1N2T - chains A and B; structure by X-ray diffraction, 2.00 A resolution.

== Chain A (and B) ==
Protein: L-cysteine/cystine lyase C-DES
From: Synechocystis sp. PCC 6714
Notes: EC 4.4.1.-; chain B of this document is another copy of the same molecule, construct and numbering; everything in this record applies to it too
Amino-acid sequence (386 residues; numbered 8 to 393; the number before each row is that of its first residue):
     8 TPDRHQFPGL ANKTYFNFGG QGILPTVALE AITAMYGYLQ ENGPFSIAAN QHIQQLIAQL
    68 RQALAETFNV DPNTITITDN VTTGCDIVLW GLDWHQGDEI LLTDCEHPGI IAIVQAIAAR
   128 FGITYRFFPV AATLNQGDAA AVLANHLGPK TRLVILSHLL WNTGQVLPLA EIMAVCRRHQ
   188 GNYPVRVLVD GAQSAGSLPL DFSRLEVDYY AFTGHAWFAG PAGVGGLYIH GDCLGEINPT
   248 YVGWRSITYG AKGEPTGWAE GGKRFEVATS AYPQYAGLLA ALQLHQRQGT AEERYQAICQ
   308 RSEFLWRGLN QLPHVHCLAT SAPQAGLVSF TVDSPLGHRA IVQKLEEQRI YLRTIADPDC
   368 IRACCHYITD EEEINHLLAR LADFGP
Not modelled in the structure: 393
Differences from the reference sequence: cloning artifact (8); engineered mutation Ala223 (Lys in 3820527)
Metal / ion sites: K+: Leu316, Asn317, Leu319, Val322
Small-molecule neighbours:
  - glycine / pyridoxal phosphate, molecule 1: Gly26, Gly27, Asn87, Val88, Thr89, His114, Ser164, Trp168, Asp197, Ala199, Gln200, Thr220, His222, Arg360, Arg369
  - glycine / pyridoxal phosphate, molecule 2: Phe52, Trp251, Ala275, Thr276
Reported in the primary citation:
  - binding site for glycine: Arg369
  - conformationally variable residues: Pro115, Trp168
  - mutagenesis - K223A: abolished catalytic activity

== Chain A / chain B interface ==
Residue-residue contacts (125):
  Pro15(A) - Gln47(B)
  Gly16(A) - Gln47(B)
  Lys20(A) - Gln47(B)  hydrogen bond (side chain-backbone)
  Lys20(A) - Glu48(B)
  Lys20(A) - Gly50(B)
  Tyr22(A) - Gly50(B)
  Tyr22(A) - Pro51(B)
  Tyr22(A) - Phe52(B)  hydrogen bond (side chain-backbone)
  Asn24(A) - Phe52(B)  hydrogen bond (side chain-backbone)
  Gly27(A) - Phe52(B)
  Gln28(A) - Pro51(B)
  Gln28(A) - Phe52(B)
  Gly29(A) - Pro51(B)
  Leu36(A) - Tyr43(B)  hydrophobic
  Ile39(A) - Tyr43(B)
  Tyr43(A) - Leu36(B)  hydrophobic
  Tyr43(A) - Ile39(B)
  Tyr43(A) - Gln281(B)  hydrogen bond
  Gln47(A) - Pro15(B)
  Gln47(A) - Gly16(B)
  Gln47(A) - Lys20(B)  hydrogen bond (backbone-side chain)
  Glu48(A) - Lys20(B)
  Glu48(A) - Arg356(B)  hydrogen bond (backbone-side chain)
  Asn49(A) - Tyr358(B)
  Gly50(A) - Lys20(B)
  Gly50(A) - Tyr22(B)
  Pro51(A) - Tyr22(B)
  Pro51(A) - Gln28(B)
  Pro51(A) - Gly29(B)
  Phe52(A) - Tyr22(B)  hydrogen bond (backbone-side chain)
  Phe52(A) - Asn24(B)  hydrogen bond (backbone-side chain)
  Phe52(A) - Gly27(B)
  Phe52(A) - Gln28(B)
  Phe52(A) - Arg360(B)
  Ser53(A) - Glu353(B)
  Ser53(A) - Tyr358(B)
  Ile54(A) - Gln350(B)
  Ile54(A) - Glu353(B)  hydrogen bond (backbone-side chain)
  Ala55(A) - Glu353(B)  hydrogen bond (backbone-side chain)
  Asp86(A) - Asp86(B)
  Asp86(A) - Thr276(B)
  Asn87(A) - Ala275(B)
  Asn87(A) - Thr276(B)  hydrogen bond (side chain-backbone)
  Thr89(A) - Val249(B)
  Thr89(A) - Gly250(B)
  Thr89(A) - Val274(B)
  Thr89(A) - Ala275(B)
  Asp93(A) - Thr247(B)
  Asp93(A) - Tyr248(B)
  Asp93(A) - Val249(B)  hydrogen bond (side chain-backbone)
  Ile94(A) - Tyr248(B)
  Trp97(A) - Arg127(B)  hydrogen bond (backbone-side chain)
  Trp97(A) - Thr247(B)  hydrogen bond (side chain-backbone)
  Trp97(A) - Tyr248(B)
  His114(A) - Trp251(B)
  Pro115(A) - Tyr256(B)  hydrophobic
  Pro115(A) - Gly260(B)
  Pro115(A) - Pro262(B)
  Gly116(A) - Gly250(B)
  Gly116(A) - Trp251(B)
  Ala119(A) - Val249(B)
  Ala119(A) - Ile254(B)  hydrophobic
  Ile120(A) - Val249(B)
  Gln122(A) - Pro262(B)
  Arg127(A) - Trp97(B)  hydrogen bond (side chain-backbone)
  Arg127(A) - Asn245(B)
  Arg127(A) - Pro246(B)  hydrogen bond (side chain-backbone)
  Arg127(A) - Thr247(B)  hydrogen bond
  His222(A) - Thr276(B)
  Ala229(A) - Thr276(B)
  Ala229(A) - Ser277(B)
  Ala229(A) - Ala278(B)
  Gly230(A) - Thr276(B)
  Gly230(A) - Ser277(B)
  Gly230(A) - Ala278(B)
  Asn245(A) - Arg127(B)
  Pro246(A) - Arg127(B)  hydrogen bond (backbone-side chain)
  Thr247(A) - Asp93(B)
  Thr247(A) - Trp97(B)  hydrogen bond (backbone-side chain)
  Thr247(A) - Arg127(B)  hydrogen bond
  Thr247(A) - Tyr248(B)
  Tyr248(A) - Asp93(B)
  Tyr248(A) - Ile94(B)
  Tyr248(A) - Trp97(B)
  Tyr248(A) - Thr247(B)
  Tyr248(A) - Tyr248(B)  hydrogen bond (side chain-backbone)
  Val249(A) - Thr89(B)
  Val249(A) - Asp93(B)  hydrogen bond (backbone-side chain)
  Val249(A) - Ala119(B)
  Val249(A) - Ile120(B)
  Gly250(A) - Thr89(B)
  Gly250(A) - Gly116(B)
  Trp251(A) - His114(B)
  Trp251(A) - Gly116(B)
  Ile254(A) - Ala119(B)  hydrophobic
  Tyr256(A) - Pro115(B)  hydrophobic
  Lys259(A) - Ala363(B)
  Lys259(A) - Asp364(B)
  Gly260(A) - Pro115(B)
  Pro262(A) - Pro115(B)
  Pro262(A) - Gln122(B)
  Val274(A) - Thr89(B)
  Val274(A) - Asp93(B)
  Ala275(A) - Asn87(B)
  Ala275(A) - Thr89(B)
  Thr276(A) - Asp86(B)
  Thr276(A) - Asn87(B)  hydrogen bond (backbone-side chain)
  Thr276(A) - His222(B)  hydrogen bond
  Thr276(A) - Ala229(B)
  Thr276(A) - Gly230(B)
  Ser277(A) - Ala229(B)
  Ser277(A) - Gly230(B)
  Ala278(A) - Ala229(B)
  Ala278(A) - Gly230(B)
  Gln281(A) - Tyr43(B)  hydrogen bond
  Gln281(A) - Gln281(B)  hydrogen bond
  Gln350(A) - Ile54(B)
  Glu353(A) - Ser53(B)
  Glu353(A) - Ile54(B)  hydrogen bond (side chain-backbone)
  Glu353(A) - Ala55(B)  hydrogen bond (side chain-backbone)
  Arg356(A) - Glu48(B)  hydrogen bond (side chain-backbone)
  Tyr358(A) - Asn49(B)
  Tyr358(A) - Ser53(B)
  Arg360(A) - Phe52(B)
  Ala363(A) - Lys259(B)
Also at the interface, not in a pair above, chain A (68 interface residues in all): Ile30, Leu31, Thr90, Ile118, Pro228, Trp265, Tyr279, Asp364
Also at the interface, not in a pair above, chain B (69 interface residues in all): Ile30, Leu31, Thr90, Ile118, Ala123, Pro228, Tyr279, Val349

== Overview ==
The interface between chain A and chain B involves 68 residues on one side and 69 on the other; the contacts
include 29 hydrogen bonds. Polar contacts include Lys20(A)-Gln47(B), Tyr22(A)-Phe52(B) and Asn24(A)-Phe52(B).
Ligands of chain A: glycine / pyridoxal phosphate. The paper reports a binding site for glycine at Arg369(A);
K223A of chain A abolishes catalytic activity.
Both chains are L-cysteine/cystine lyase C-DES (Synechocystis sp. PCC 6714). Entry 1N2T (C-DES Mutant K223A
with GLY Covalenty Linked to the PLP-cofactor) was determined by X-ray diffraction together with 1N31 from the
same study.
